1Z78 - chain A; structure by X-ray diffraction, 1.80 A resolution.

# Chain A
Protein: Thrombospondin 1
From: Homo sapiens
Notes: fragment: N-terminal domain
UniProtKB: P07996 (TSP1_HUMAN); residues 1-215 here correspond to UniProt positions 19-233 (UniProt number = residue number + 18)
Amino-acid sequence (215 residues; each row starts with the number of its first residue):
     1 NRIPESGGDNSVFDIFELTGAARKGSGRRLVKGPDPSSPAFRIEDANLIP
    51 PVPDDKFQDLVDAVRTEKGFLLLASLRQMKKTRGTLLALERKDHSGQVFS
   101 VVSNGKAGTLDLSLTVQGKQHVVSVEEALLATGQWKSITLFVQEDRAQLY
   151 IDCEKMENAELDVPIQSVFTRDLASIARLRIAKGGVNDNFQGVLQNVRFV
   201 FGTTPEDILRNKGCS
Unresolved in the structure: 1-9
Disulfide bonds: Cys153-Cys214
Reported in the primary citation:
  - contacts within the chain: Glu90-Arg178 (salt bridge), Glu90-Arg180 (salt bridge), Glu90-Lys183 (salt bridge)

# Overview
From the paper: contacts within the chain involving Glu90, Arg178 and Arg180 among others.
Chain A is Thrombospondin 1 (Homo sapiens); the structure, Crystal Structure of the Thrombospondin-1
N-terminal domain, was determined by X-ray diffraction (same publication as 1ZA4 and 2ERF).
